PDB entry 9C6G | electron microscopy, 4.26 A resolution (low resolution: residue-level contacts below are approximate; hydrogen-bond / salt-bridge calls are withheld) | chains 4 and 7 of the 12 polymer chains in the assembly

# Chain 4
Protein: DNA replication licensing factor MCM4
Source organism: Homo sapiens
Notes: EC 3.6.4.12
UniProt: P33991 (MCM4_HUMAN); numbering as in UniProt (aligned over 1-863)
Sequence (863 residues; row label = number of the first residue in the row):
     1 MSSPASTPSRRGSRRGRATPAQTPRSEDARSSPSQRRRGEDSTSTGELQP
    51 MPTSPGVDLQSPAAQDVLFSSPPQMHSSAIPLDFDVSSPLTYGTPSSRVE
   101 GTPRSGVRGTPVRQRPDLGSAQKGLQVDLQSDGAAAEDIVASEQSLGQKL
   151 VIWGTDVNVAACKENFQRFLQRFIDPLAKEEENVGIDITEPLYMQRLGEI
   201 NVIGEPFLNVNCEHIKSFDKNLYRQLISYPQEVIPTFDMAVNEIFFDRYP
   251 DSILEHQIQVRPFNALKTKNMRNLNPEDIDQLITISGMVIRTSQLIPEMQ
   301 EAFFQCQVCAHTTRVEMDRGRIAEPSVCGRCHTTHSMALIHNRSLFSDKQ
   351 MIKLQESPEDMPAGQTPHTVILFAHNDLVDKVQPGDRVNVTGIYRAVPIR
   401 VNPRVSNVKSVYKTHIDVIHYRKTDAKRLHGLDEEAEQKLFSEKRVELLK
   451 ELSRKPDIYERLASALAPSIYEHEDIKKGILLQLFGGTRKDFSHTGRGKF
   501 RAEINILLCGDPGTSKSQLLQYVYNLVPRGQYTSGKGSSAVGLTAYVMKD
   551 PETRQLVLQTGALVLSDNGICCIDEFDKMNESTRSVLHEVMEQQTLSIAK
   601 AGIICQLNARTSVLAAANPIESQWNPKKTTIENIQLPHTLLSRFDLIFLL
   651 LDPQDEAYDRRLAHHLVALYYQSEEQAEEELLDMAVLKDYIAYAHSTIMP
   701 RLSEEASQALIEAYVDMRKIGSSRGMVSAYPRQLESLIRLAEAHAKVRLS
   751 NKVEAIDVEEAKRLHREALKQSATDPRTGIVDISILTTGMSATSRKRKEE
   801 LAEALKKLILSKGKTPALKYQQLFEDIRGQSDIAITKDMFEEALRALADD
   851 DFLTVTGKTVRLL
Not modelled in the structure: 1-149, 176-192, 422-440, 486-510, 619-637, 671-681, 723-727, 775-863
Curated features (UniProtKB/Swiss-Prot):
  - motif: Ser642 to Asp645 (Arginine finger)
  - binding site (ATP): Tyr471, Arg497, Lys516, Ser517, Asn618, Arg643, Arg732, Glu735
  - modified residue: Ser2 (N-acetylserine), Ser6 (Phosphoserine), Thr7 (Phosphothreonine), Thr19 (Phosphothreonine), Ser26 (Phosphoserine), Ser31 (Phosphoserine), Ser32 (Phosphoserine), Ser34 (Phosphoserine), Thr102 (Phosphothreonine), Ser105 (Phosphoserine), Thr110 (Phosphothreonine), Ser120 (Phosphoserine), Ser131 (Phosphoserine), Ser142 (Phosphoserine), Ser145 (Phosphoserine), Lys220 (N6-acetyllysine), Lys450 (N6-acetyllysine), Lys858 (N6-acetyllysine)
  - cross-link (Glycyl lysine isopeptide (Lys-Gly)): Lys439 (interchain with G-Cter in SUMO2), Lys798 (interchain with G-Cter in SUMO2)

# Chain 7
Protein: DNA replication licensing factor MCM7
Source organism: Homo sapiens
Notes: EC 3.6.4.12
UniProt: P33993 (MCM7_HUMAN); numbering as in UniProt (aligned over 1-719)
Sequence (719 residues; row label = number of the first residue in the row):
     1 MALKDYALEKEKVKKFLQEFYQDDELGKKQFKYGNQLVRLAHREQVALYV
    51 DLDDVAEDDPELVDSICENARRYAKLFADAVQELLPQYKEREVVNKDVLD
   101 VYIEHRLMMEQRSRDPGMVRSPQNQYPAELMRRFELYFQGPSSNKPRVIR
   151 EVRADSVGKLVTVRGIVTRVSEVKPKMVVATYTCDQCGAETYQPIQSPTF
   201 MPLIMCPSQECQTNRSGGRLYLQTRGSRFIKFQEMKMQEHSDQVPVGNIP
   251 RSITVLVEGENTRIAQPGDHVSVTGIFLPILRTGFRQVVQGLLSETYLEA
   301 HRIVKMNKSEDDESGAGELTREELRQIAEEDFYEKLAASIAPEIYGHEDV
   351 KKALLLLLVGGVDQSPRGMKIRGNINICLMGDPGVAKSQLLSYIDRLAPR
   401 SQYTTGRGSSGVGLTAAVLRDSVSGELTLEGGALVLADQGVCCIDEFDKM
   451 AEADRTAIHEVMEQQTISIAKAGILTTLNARCSILAAANPAYGRYNPRRS
   501 LEQNIQLPAALLSRFDLLWLIQDRPDRDNDLRLAQHITYVHQHSRQPPSQ
   551 FEPLDMKLMRRYIAMCREKQPMVPESLADYITAAYVEMRREAWASKDATY
   601 TSARTLLAILRLSTALARLRMVDVVEKEDVNEAIRLMEMSKDSLLGDKGQ
   651 TARTQRPADVIFATVRELVSGGRSVRFSEAEQRCVSRGFTPAQFQAALDE
   701 YEELNVWQVNASRTRITFV
Not modelled in the structure: 1-2, 115-119, 284-289, 312-319, 645-719
Cystine bridges: Cys442-Cys482
Curated features (UniProtKB/Swiss-Prot):
  - motif: Ser513 to Asp516 (Arginine finger)
  - binding site (ATP): Tyr345, Gly384, Ala386, Lys387, Ser388, Asn489, Arg514, Arg604
  - modified residue: Ala2 (N-acetylalanine), Ser121 (Phosphoserine), Ser314 (Phosphoserine), Ser365 (Phosphoserine), Ser500 (Phosphoserine), Ser678 (Phosphoserine)
  - cross-link (Glycyl lysine isopeptide (Lys-Gly)): Lys15 (interchain with G-Cter in SUMO2), Lys28 (interchain with G-Cter in SUMO2)

# How chain 4 and chain 7 interact
Contacting residue pairs (57; chain 4 residue first):
  Ser228(4) - Val98(7)
  Ser228(4) - Arg225(7)
  Tyr229(4) - Val98(7)
  Tyr229(4) - Val101(7)
  Tyr229(4) - Tyr102(7)
  Tyr229(4) - Arg225(7)
  Pro230(4) - Arg225(7)
  Gln231(4) - Arg225(7)
  Glu232(4) - Arg225(7)
  Leu274(4) - Arg263(7)
  Pro276(4) - Lys231(7)
  Ile279(4) - Thr224(7)
  Ile279(4) - Phe229(7)
  Asp280(4) - Arg225(7)
  Arg321(4) - Tyr221(7)
  Glu324(4) - Tyr221(7)
  Ala363(4) - Asn479(7)
  Gly364(4) - Asn479(7)
  Gln365(4) - Gln266(7)
  Thr366(4) - Glu172(7)
  His368(4) - Glu172(7)
  Arg395(4) - Thr224(7)
  Ala396(4) - Thr224(7)
  Ser406(4) - Met201(7)
  Ser406(4) - Pro202(7)
  Asn407(4) - Thr199(7)
  Asn407(4) - Phe200(7)
  Val408(4) - Thr199(7)
  Val408(4) - Phe200(7)
  Lys409(4) - Pro198(7)
  Ser410(4) - Lys176(7)
  Ser410(4) - Ile195(7)
  Ser410(4) - Ser197(7)
  Ser410(4) - Pro198(7)
  Ser410(4) - Phe200(7)
  Val411(4) - Lys174(7)
  Val411(4) - Pro175(7)
  Tyr412(4) - Pro175(7)
  Tyr412(4) - Met177(7)
  Tyr412(4) - Phe200(7)
  Asp511(4) - Tyr600(7)
  Asp511(4) - Ser602(7)
  Gln521(4) - Thr466(7)
  Tyr532(4) - Glu463(7)
  Lys536(4) - Glu452(7)
  Lys536(4) - Thr456(7)
  Gln559(4) - Ala472(7)
  Asp652(4) - Arg589(7)
  Glu656(4) - Val586(7)
  Asp659(4) - Tyr585(7)
  Arg660(4) - Asp579(7)
  Arg660(4) - Thr582(7)
  Leu662(4) - Leu606(7)
  Leu662(4) - Leu607(7)
  Val667(4) - Leu610(7)
  Ala668(4) - Glu575(7)
  Tyr670(4) - Met369(7)
Also at the interface, not in a pair above, chain 4 (48 interface residues in all): Arg224, Asn275, Glu277, Ile322, Thr414, Ser517, Gly537, Gly542, Glu575, Gln654
Also at the interface, not in a pair above, chain 7 (53 interface residues in all): Val46, Val94, Leu99, Leu222, Ser227, Glu260, Thr283, His459, Ser468, Ala470, Leu511, Arg514, Ala603

# Summary
The interface between chain 4 and chain 7 involves 48 residues on one side and 53 on the other. From UniProt:
8 ATP-binding residues on chain 4; 8 ATP-binding residues on chain 7.
Here chain 4 is DNA replication licensing factor MCM4 and chain 7 is DNA replication licensing factor MCM7,
both from Homo sapiens. Entry 9C6G (Mcm double hexamer from human) was determined by electron microscopy.
